PDB entry 6HE5 | electron microscopy, 4.12 A resolution (low resolution: residue-level contacts below are approximate; hydrogen-bond / salt-bridge calls are withheld) | chains C and 3 of the 20 polymer chains in the assembly

== Chain C ==
Molecule: Proteasome subunit alpha
Source organism: Archaeoglobus fulgidus (strain ATCC 49558 / VC-16 / DSM 4304 / JCM 9628 / NBRC 100126)
Notes: EC 3.4.25.1; engineered mutation(s): 0
Reference sequence: O29760 (PSA_ARCFU); residue numbers follow UniProt; this construct covers 2-246
Chain sequence (247 residues; row label = number of the first residue in the row; numbering starts at 0):
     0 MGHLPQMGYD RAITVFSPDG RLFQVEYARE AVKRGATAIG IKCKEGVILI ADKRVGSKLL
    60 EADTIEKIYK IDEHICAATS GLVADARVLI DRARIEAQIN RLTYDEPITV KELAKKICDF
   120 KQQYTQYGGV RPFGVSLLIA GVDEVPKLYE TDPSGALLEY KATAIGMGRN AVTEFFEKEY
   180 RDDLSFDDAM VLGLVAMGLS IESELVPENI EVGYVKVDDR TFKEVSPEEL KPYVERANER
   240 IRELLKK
Disordered / not traced: 0-4
Construct notes: initiating methionine (0); expression tag (1)
What the authors report for this chain:
  - self-association interface (contacts with another copy of this molecule): Tyr26

== Chain 3 ==
Molecule: Proteasome subunit beta
Source organism: Archaeoglobus fulgidus (strain ATCC 49558 / VC-16 / DSM 4304 / JCM 9628 / NBRC 100126)
Notes: EC 3.4.25.1
Reference sequence: Q9P996 (PSB_ARCFU); numbering as in UniProt (aligned over 11-213)
Chain sequence (210 residues; each row starts with the number of its first residue):
    10 MGTTTVGLVC KDGVVMATEK RATMGNFIAS KAAKKIYQIA DRMAMTTAGS VGDAQFLARI
    70 IKIEANLYEI RRERKPTVRA IATLTSNLLN SYRYFPYLVQ LLIGGIDSEG KSIYSIDPIG
   130 GAIEEKDIVA TGSGSLTAYG VLEDRFTPEI GVDEAVELAV RAIYSAMKRD SASGDGIDVV
   190 KITEDEFYQY SPEEVEQILA KFRKHHHHHH
Disordered / not traced: 10-11, 214-219
Construct notes: initiating methionine (10); expression tag (214-219)
Swiss-Prot annotation at these positions:
  - active site: Thr12 (Nucleophile)

== Interface between chain C and chain 3 ==
Residue-residue contacts (22):
  Glu65(C) with Glu82(3)
  Lys69(C) with Ile79(3); Glu82(3)
  Ile70(C) with Ile79(3)
  Asp71(C) with Ile79(3)
  Glu72(C) with Asn75(3); Glu78(3)
  Asp90(C) with Arg80(3)
  Arg93(C) with Leu76(3); Ile79(3); Arg80(3)
  Ile94(C) with Leu76(3); Arg80(3)
  Gln97(C) with Ile72(3); Asn75(3); Leu76(3)
  Arg100(C) with Ile72(3); Asn75(3)
  Leu101(C) with Arg68(3); Ile69(3); Ile72(3)
  Asp104(C) with Arg68(3)

== In short ==
12 residues of chain C face 9 of chain 3 across their interface. Curated annotation (UniProt) lists
active-site residue Thr12(3) on chain 3. The paper reports a self-association interface involving Tyr26(C).
Chain C is Proteasome subunit alpha and chain 3 is Proteasome subunit beta, both from Archaeoglobus fulgidus
(strain ATCC 49558 / VC-16 / DSM 4304 / JCM 9628 / NBRC 100126); the structure, 20S core particle of
PAN-proteasomes, was determined by electron microscopy (same publication as 6HE7, 6HE8, 6HE9, 6HEA, 6HEC and
6HED).
